7LP3 - chains A and B; structure by X-ray diffraction, 1.61 A resolution.

== Chain A ==
Molecule: E3 ubiquitin-protein ligase NEDD4-like
From: Homo sapiens
Notes: EC 2.3.2.26; fragment: WW 1 domain, residues 193-226
UniProt: Q96PU5 (NED4L_HUMAN); residues 193-226 here = UniProt positions 193-226
Amino-acid sequence (37 residues; each row starts with the number of its first residue; note: 193 numbers in that range are skipped by the numbering (no residue carries them; nothing is unmodelled there); numbers below 1 keep their minus sign (Pro-3 is residue -3)):
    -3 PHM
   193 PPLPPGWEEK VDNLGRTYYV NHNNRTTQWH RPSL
Construct notes: expression tag (-3 to -1)

== Chain B ==
Molecule: Angiomotin
UniProt: Q4VCS5 (AMOT_HUMAN); residues 234-247 here = UniProt positions 234-247
Amino-acid sequence (14 residues; numbered 234 to 247; the number before each row is that of its first residue):
   234 EHRGPPPEYP FKGM
From the paper describing this entry:
  - mutagenesis - P239L (2.8-fold): decreased binding to WW3

== Chain A / chain B interface ==
Pairs across the interface (22; chain A residue first):
  Lys202(A) - Pro243(B)
  Asp204(A) - Pro240(B)
  Arg208(A) - Arg236(B)  hydrogen bond (side chain-backbone)
  Tyr210(A) - Pro239(B)  hydrophobic
  Tyr210(A) - Pro240(B)
  Val212(A) - Tyr242(B)  hydrophobic
  Val212(A) - Pro243(B)
  Asn213(A) - Tyr242(B)
  His214(A) - Tyr242(B)  hydrogen bond
  Arg217(A) - Tyr242(B)  hydrogen bond
  Arg217(A) - Phe244(B)
  Arg217(A) - Met247(B)
  Thr218(A) - Tyr242(B)
  Thr219(A) - Pro239(B)
  Thr219(A) - Pro240(B)  hydrogen bond (side chain-backbone)
  Thr219(A) - Glu241(B)
  Thr219(A) - Tyr242(B)
  Gln220(A) - Pro239(B)
  Trp221(A) - His235(B)
  Trp221(A) - Gly237(B)  hydrogen bond (side chain-backbone)
  Trp221(A) - Pro238(B)
  Trp221(A) - Pro239(B)  hydrophobic
Interface residues without a listed pair, chain A (13 interface residues in all): Leu206
From the paper, about this interface:
  - interface residues, chain B: Pro239(B)

== Summary ==
13 residues of chain A face 11 of chain B across their interface; the contacts include 5 hydrogen bonds. Polar
pairs include Arg208(A)-Arg236(B), His214(A)-Tyr242(B) and Arg217(A)-Tyr242(B). From the paper: P239L of chain
B reduces binding to WW3; the interface residue Pro239(B).
Chain A is E3 ubiquitin-protein ligase NEDD4-like (Homo sapiens) and chain B is Angiomotin; the structure,
Structure of Nedd4L WW3 domain, was determined by X-ray diffraction (same publication as 7LP1 and 7LP2).
